7TXH - chains A and B of the 3 polymer chains in the assembly; structure by X-ray diffraction, 1.95 A resolution.

[Chain A]
Molecule: Ras-related protein M-Ras
Organism: Homo sapiens
Notes: EC 3.6.5.2; engineered mutation(s): Q71R
Reference sequence: O14807 (RASM_HUMAN); residues 1-178 here = UniProt positions 1-178
Sequence (180 residues; each row starts with the number of its first residue; numbers below 1 keep their minus sign (Gly-1 is residue -1)):
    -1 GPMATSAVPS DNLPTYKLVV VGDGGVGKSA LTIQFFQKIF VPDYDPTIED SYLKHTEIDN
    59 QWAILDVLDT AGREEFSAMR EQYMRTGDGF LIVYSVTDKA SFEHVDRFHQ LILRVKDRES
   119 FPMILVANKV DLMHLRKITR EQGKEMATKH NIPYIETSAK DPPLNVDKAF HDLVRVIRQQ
Not modelled in the structure: -1 to 5
Sequence notes: expression tag (-1 to 0); variant Arg71 (Gln in O14807)
Curated features (UniProtKB/Swiss-Prot):
  - motif: Tyr42 to Tyr50 (Effector region)
  - binding site (GTP): Asp21, Gly22, Gly23, Val24, Gly25, Lys26, Ser27, Ala28, Phe38, Val39, Pro40, Tyr42, Pro44, Thr45, Gly70, Asn126, Lys127, Asp129, Ser156, Ala157 and 1 more in UniProt
  - binding site (Mg(2+)): Ser27, Thr45, Asp67
  - natural variant: Gly23 (G23V: In NS11), Thr68 (T68I: In NS11), Arg71 (Q71R: In NS11; this construct carries the variant)
  - mutagenesis: Gly22 (G22V: Promotes GTP binding), Asp41 (D41A: Impairs SMP complex formation), His53 (H53A: Impairs SMP complex formation), Phe74 (F74A/Y: Impairs SMP complex formation), Met131 to Leu133 (Impairs SMP complex formation when mutated to corresponding residues in HRAS; Impairs SMP complex formation when mutated to corresponding residues in KRAS), His132 (H132A: Impairs SMP complex formation)
Bound ions: Mg2+: Ser27, Thr45 (together with GMP-PNP)
Residues lining bound ligands: GMP-PNP (GNP; phosphoaminophosphonic acid-guanylate ester): Asp21, Gly22, Gly23, Val24, Gly25, Lys26, Ser27, Ala28, Phe38, Val39, Pro40, Asp41, Tyr42, Asp43, Pro44, Thr45, Thr68, Ala69, Gly70, Arg71, Asn126, Lys127, Asp129, Leu130, Ser156, Ala157, Lys158
What the authors report for this chain:
  - disease-associated variants - G23V, T68I

[Chain B]
Molecule: Leucine-rich repeat protein SHOC-2
Organism: Homo sapiens
Reference sequence: Q9UQ13 (SHOC2_HUMAN); residues 80-582 here = UniProt positions 80-582
Sequence (505 residues; each row starts with the number of its first residue):
    78 GPGTRKKSSN AEVIKELNKC REENSMRLDL SKRSIHILPS SIKELTQLTE LYLYSNKLQS
   138 LPAEVGCLVN LMTLALSENS LTSLPDSLDN LKKLRILDLR HNKLREIPSV VYRLDSLTTL
   198 YLRFNRITTV EKDIKNLSKL SMLSIRENKI KQLPAEIGEL CNLITLDVAH NQLEHLPKEI
   258 GNCTQITNLD LQHNELLDLP DTIGNLSSLS RLGLRYNRLS AIPRSLAKCS ALEELNLENN
   318 NISTLPESLL SSLVKLNSLT LARNCFQLYP VGGPSQFSTI YSLNMEHNRI NKIPFGIFSR
   378 AKVLSKLNMK DNQLTSLPLD FGTWTSMVEL NLATNQLTKI PEDVSGLVSL EVLILSNNLL
   438 KKLPHGLGNL RKLRELDLEE NKLESLPNEI AYLKDLQKLV LTNNQLTTLP RGIGHLTNLT
   498 HLGLGENLLT HLPEEIGTLE NLEELYLNDN PNLHSLPFEL ALCSKLSIMS IENCPLSHLP
   558 PQIVAGGPSF IIQFLKMQGP YRAMV
Not modelled in the structure: 78-85, 582
Sequence notes: expression tag (78-79); engineered mutation Ile173 (Met in Q9UQ13)
Curated features (UniProtKB/Swiss-Prot):
  - natural variant: Ile173 (M173I: In NSLH1; this construct carries the variant)
  - mutagenesis: Lys109 (K109E: Impairs SMP complex formation), Tyr129 (Y129A: Abolishes SMP complex formation; when associated with A-131), Tyr131 (Y131A: Abolishes SMP complex formation; when associated with A-129; Y131E: Impairs SMP complex formation), Lys134 (K134E: Impairs SMP complex formation; when associated with E-180 and E-226), Glu155 (E155A: Impairs SMP complex formation), Asp175 (D175N: Abolishes SMP complex formation), Arg177 (R177A: Abolishes SMP complex formation), Lys180 (K180E: Impairs SMP complex formation; when associated with E-134 and E-226), Arg223 (R223A/F: Impairs SMP complex formation), Lys226 (K226E: Impairs SMP complex formation; when associated with E-134 and E-180), Gln269 (Q269H: Promotes SMP complex formation; when associated with Y-270), His270 (H270Y: Promotes SMP complex formation; when associated with H-269), 2 further mutagenesis entries in UniProt
What the authors report for this chain:
  - disease-associated variants - Q269H/H270Y
  - mutagenesis - V146A: unchanged binding to Ras-related protein M-Ras (chain A)
  - mutagenesis - D175N: decreased signaling in response to MAPK pathway
  - disease-associated variants - M173I (2.5x): increased binding to Ras-related protein M-Ras (chain A)

[Chain A / chain B interface]
Pairs across the interface (29):
  Asp41(A) - Asn313(B)  hydrogen bond
  Tyr42(A) - Arg288(B)
  Asp43(A) - Arg223(B)  salt bridge
  Asp43(A) - Asp267(B)
  Pro44(A) - Arg288(B)
  Ile46(A) - Arg177(B)
  Ile46(A) - Tyr198(B)  hydrophobic
  Ile46(A) - Arg200(B)
  Glu47(A) - Arg177(B)  salt bridge
  Asp64(A) - Lys109(B)  salt bridge
  Arg71(A) - Asn265(B)
  Arg71(A) - Arg288(B)
  Glu73(A) - Met219(B)
  Glu73(A) - Thr242(B)
  Glu73(A) - Asn265(B)  hydrogen bond
  Phe74(A) - Met219(B)  hydrophobic
  Phe74(A) - Asn265(B)
  Ala76(A) - Ile173(B)  hydrophobic
  Ala76(A) - Tyr198(B)
  Met77(A) - Ala152(B)  hydrophobic
  Met77(A) - Asp175(B)
  Met77(A) - Tyr198(B)  hydrophobic
  Gln80(A) - Asp106(B)  hydrogen bond
  Gln80(A) - Tyr129(B)
  Gln80(A) - Tyr131(B)  hydrogen bond
  Tyr81(A) - Tyr131(B)
  Tyr81(A) - Arg177(B)
  Arg83(A) - Arg104(B)
  His132(A) - Glu428(B)  salt bridge
Other interface residues (no listed pair), chain A (19 interface residues in all): Thr84, Leu133, Lys158
Other interface residues (no listed pair), chain B (26 interface residues in all): Thr150, Glu155, Thr196, Gln269, Arg292, Tyr358, Glu406
Interface features reported in the paper:
  - residue pairs: Tyr81(A)-Asp175(B) (water-mediated contact)
  - interface residues, chain A: Glu73(A), Ala76(A), Met77(A), Gln80(A)
  - interface residues, chain B: Asp106(B), Thr150(B), Ile173(B), Asp175(B), Thr196(B), Asn265(B), Gln269(B)
  - hot spots on chain B (mutagenesis) - D175N, R200E, M219E: abolished binding to Ras-related protein M-Ras (chain A)
  - hot spots on chain B (mutagenesis) - M173I, T242V: increased binding to Ras-related protein M-Ras (chain A)

[Summary]
19 residues of chain A face 26 of chain B across their interface, with 4 hydrogen bonds and 4 salt bridges.
Polar pairs include Asp43(A)-Arg223(B), Glu47(A)-Arg177(B) and Asp64(A)-Lys109(B). The authors report a
water-mediated contact between Tyr81(A) and Asp175(B). From the paper: D175N, R200E and M219E of chain B
abolish binding to Ras-related protein M-Ras (chain A); interface residues Glu73(A), Ala76(A) and Asp106(B)
among others; 6 substitutions were tested in all.
Here chain A is Ras-related protein M-Ras and chain B is Leucine-rich repeat protein SHOC-2, both from Homo
sapiens. Entry 7TXH (Human MRas Q71R in complex with human Shoc2 LRR domain M173I and human PP1Ca) was
determined by X-ray diffraction, deposited together with 7TYG.
